7VMD - chain A; structure by X-ray diffraction, 1.69 A resolution.

# Chain A
Protein: hydrolase Ple628
From: unclassified Marinobacter
Sequence (293 residues; numbered 1 to 293; the number before each row is that of its first residue):
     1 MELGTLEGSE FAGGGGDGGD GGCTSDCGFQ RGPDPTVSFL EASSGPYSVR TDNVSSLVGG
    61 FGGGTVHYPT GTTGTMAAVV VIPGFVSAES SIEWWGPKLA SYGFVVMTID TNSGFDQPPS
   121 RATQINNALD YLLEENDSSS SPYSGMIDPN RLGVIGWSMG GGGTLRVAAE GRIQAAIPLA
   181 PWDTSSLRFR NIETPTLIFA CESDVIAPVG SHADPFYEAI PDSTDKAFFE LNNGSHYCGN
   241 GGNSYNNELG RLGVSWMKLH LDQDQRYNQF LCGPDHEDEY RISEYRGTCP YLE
Unresolved in the structure: 1-27
Cystine bridges: C201-C238, C272-C289
Bound ions: Ca2+ site 1: E202, N232, N233; Ca2+ site 2: T288, P290

# Summary
The Ca2+ site 1 is built by E202, N232 and N233. The Ca2+ site 2 is built by T288 and P290.
Chain A is hydrolase Ple628 (unclassified Marinobacter); the structure, Crystal structure of a hydrolases
Ple628 from marine microbial consortium, was determined by X-ray diffraction together with 7VPA from the same
study.
